Entry 1R0N (X-ray diffraction, 2.60 A resolution); this record covers chains A and B of the 4 polymer chains in the assembly.

== Chain A ==
Molecule: Retinoic acid receptor RXR-alpha
Source organism: Homo sapiens
Notes: fragment: Retinoid X Receptor DNA binding domain
UniProtKB: P19793 (RXRA_HUMAN); residues 96-172 here correspond to UniProt positions 130-206 (UniProt number = residue number + 34)
Sequence (81 residues; each row starts with the number of its first residue):
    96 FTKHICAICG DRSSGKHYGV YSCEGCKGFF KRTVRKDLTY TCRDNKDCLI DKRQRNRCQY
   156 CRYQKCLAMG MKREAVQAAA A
Not modelled in the structure: 96-98
Sequence notes: cloning artifact (173-176)
Ion coordination: Zn2+ site 1: Cys-101, Cys-104, Cys-118, Cys-121; Zn2+ site 2: Cys-137, Cys-143, Cys-153, Cys-156
Swiss-Prot annotation at these positions:
  - DNA-binding region: Cys-101 to Met-166 (Nuclear receptor)
  - zinc finger (NR C4-type): Cys-101 to Cys-121, Cys-137 to Cys-161
  - region: Lys-126 to Lys-131 (Nuclear localization signal), Lys-167 to Gln-172 (Hinge)
  - binding site (Zn(2+)): Cys-101, Cys-104, Cys-118, Cys-121, Cys-137, Cys-143, Cys-153, Cys-156
  - modified residue: Lys-111 (N6-acetyllysine)

== Chain B ==
Molecule: Ecdysone receptor
Source organism: Drosophila melanogaster
Notes: fragment: Ecdsyone Receptor DNA binding domain
UniProtKB: P34021 (ECR_DROME); residues 193-301 here correspond to UniProt positions 256-364 (UniProt number = residue number + 63)
Sequence (109 residues; numbered 193 to 301; the number before each row is that of its first residue):
   193 APRVQEELCL VCGDRASGYH YNALTCEGCK GFFRRSVTKS AVYCCKFGRA CEMDMYMRRK
   253 CQECRLKKCL AVGMRPECVV PENQCAMKRR EKKAQKEKDK MTTSPSSQH
Not modelled in the structure: 193-198, 285-301
Ion coordination: Zn2+ site 1: Cys-201, Cys-204, Cys-218, Cys-221; Zn2+ site 2: Cys-237, Cys-243, Cys-253, Cys-256
Swiss-Prot annotation at these positions:
  - DNA-binding region: Cys-201 to Pro-273 (Nuclear receptor)
  - zinc finger (NR C4-type): Cys-201 to Cys-221, Cys-237 to Cys-261

== Chain A / chain B interface ==
Contacting residue pairs (6):
  Asp-106(A) with Tyr-248(B), hydrogen bond
  Lys-147(A) with Tyr-248(B)
  Arg-148(A) with Met-247(B); Tyr-248(B)
  Arg-152(A) with Asp-206(B), salt bridge; Met-247(B)
Other interface residues (no listed pair), chain A (6 interface residues in all): Gln-149, Asn-151
Other interface residues (no listed pair), chain B (6 interface residues in all): Arg-207, Asp-246, Arg-251

== In short ==
Chain A and chain B each contribute 6 residues to their interface; the contacts include 1 hydrogen bond and 1
salt bridge. Polar contacts include Arg-152(A)/Asp-206(B) and Asp-106(A)/Tyr-248(B).
Here chain A is Retinoic acid receptor RXR-alpha (Homo sapiens) and chain B is Ecdysone receptor (Drosophila
melanogaster). Entry 1R0N (Crystal Structure of Heterodimeric Ecdsyone receptor DNA binding complex) was
determined by X-ray diffraction (same publication as 1R0O).
